PDB entry 6UE7 | electron microscopy, 2.90 A resolution | chains C and D of the 6 polymer chains in the assembly

Chain C:
Molecule: Polymeric immunoglobulin receptor
Organism: Homo sapiens
UniProtKB: P01833 (PIGR_HUMAN); residues 1-585 here correspond to UniProt positions 19-603 (UniProt number = residue number + 18)
Chain sequence (591 residues; numbered 1 to 591; the number before each row is that of its first residue):
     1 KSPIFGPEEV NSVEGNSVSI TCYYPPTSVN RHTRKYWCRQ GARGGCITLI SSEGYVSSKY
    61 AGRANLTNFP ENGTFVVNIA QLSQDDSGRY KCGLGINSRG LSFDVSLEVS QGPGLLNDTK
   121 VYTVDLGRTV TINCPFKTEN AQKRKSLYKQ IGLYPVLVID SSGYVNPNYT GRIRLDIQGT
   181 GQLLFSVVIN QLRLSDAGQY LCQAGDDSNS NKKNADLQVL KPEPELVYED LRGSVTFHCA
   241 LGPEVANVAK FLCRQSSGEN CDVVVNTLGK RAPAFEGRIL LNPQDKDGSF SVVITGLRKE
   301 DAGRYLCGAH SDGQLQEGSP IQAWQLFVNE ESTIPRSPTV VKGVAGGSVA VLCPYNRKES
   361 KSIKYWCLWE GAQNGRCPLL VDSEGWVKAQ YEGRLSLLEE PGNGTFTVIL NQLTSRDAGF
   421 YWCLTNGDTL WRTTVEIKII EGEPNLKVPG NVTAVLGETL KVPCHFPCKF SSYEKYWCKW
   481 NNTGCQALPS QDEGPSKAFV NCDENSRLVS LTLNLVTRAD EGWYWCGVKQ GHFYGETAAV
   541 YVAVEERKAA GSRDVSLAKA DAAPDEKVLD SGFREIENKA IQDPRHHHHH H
Not modelled in the structure: 1, 491-501, 547-591
Cystine bridges: C22-C92, C38-C46, C134-C202, C239-C307, C253-C261, C464-C526, C478-C485
Glycans and other covalent adducts: N-acetylglucosamine (NAG) linked to N65, N72, N168, N403, N451, N481
Sequence notes: expression tag (586-591)
Swiss-Prot annotation at these positions:
  - glycosylation (N-linked (GlcNAc...) asparagine): N65, N72, N117, N168, N403, N451 (complex), N481

Chain D:
Molecule: Immunoglobulin J chain
Organism: Homo sapiens
UniProtKB: P01591 (IGJ_HUMAN); residues 1-137 here correspond to UniProt positions 23-159 (UniProt number = residue number + 22)
Chain sequence (137 residues; each row starts with the number of its first residue):
     1 QEDERIVLVD NKCKCARITS RIIRSSEDPN EDIVERNIRI IVPLNNRENI SDPTSPLRTR
    61 FVYHLSDLCK KCDPTEVELD NQIVTATQSN ICDEDSATET CYTYDRNKCY TAVVPLVYGG
   121 ETKMVETALT PDACYPD
Not modelled in the structure: 1-4, 95-96
Cystine bridges: C13-C101, C72-C92, C109-C134
Glycans and other covalent adducts: N-acetylglucosamine (NAG) linked to N49
Swiss-Prot annotation at these positions:
  - modified residue: Q1 (Pyrrolidone carboxylic acid)
  - glycosylation: N49 (N-linked (GlcNAc...) (complex) asparagine)

How chain C and chain D interact:
Pairs across the interface (9; chain C residue first):
  S28(C) with D137(D)
  V29(C) with R106(D)
  N30(C) with R106(D), hydrogen bond
  R31(C) with D137(D), salt bridge
  H32(C) with D132(D); Y135(D); D137(D), salt bridge
  T33(C) with D132(D)
  L101(C) with R106(D)
Other interface residues (no listed pair), chain C (10 interface residues in all): T27, L94, I440
Other interface residues (no listed pair), chain D (7 interface residues in all): N81, N107, A133

In short:
Chain C and chain D form an interface of 10 and 7 residues respectively, with 1 hydrogen bond and 2 salt
bridges. Polar pairs include R31(C)-D137(D), H32(C)-D137(D) and N30(C)-R106(D). N-acetylglucosamine is
covalently linked to N65(C), N72(C), N168(C), N403(C), N451(C) and N481(C).
Chain C is Polymeric immunoglobulin receptor and chain D is Immunoglobulin J chain, both from Homo sapiens;
the structure, Structure of dimeric sIgA complex, was determined by electron microscopy together with 6UE8,
6UE9 and 6UEA from the same study.
